PDB entry 8VVG | electron microscopy, 3.30 A resolution | chains B and E of the 5 polymer chains in the assembly

== Chain B ==
Protein: Guanine nucleotide-binding protein G(i) subunit alpha-1
Organism: Homo sapiens
UniProtKB: P63096 (GNAI1_HUMAN); residue numbers follow UniProt; this construct covers 1-354
Amino-acid sequence (354 residues; row label = number of the first residue in the row):
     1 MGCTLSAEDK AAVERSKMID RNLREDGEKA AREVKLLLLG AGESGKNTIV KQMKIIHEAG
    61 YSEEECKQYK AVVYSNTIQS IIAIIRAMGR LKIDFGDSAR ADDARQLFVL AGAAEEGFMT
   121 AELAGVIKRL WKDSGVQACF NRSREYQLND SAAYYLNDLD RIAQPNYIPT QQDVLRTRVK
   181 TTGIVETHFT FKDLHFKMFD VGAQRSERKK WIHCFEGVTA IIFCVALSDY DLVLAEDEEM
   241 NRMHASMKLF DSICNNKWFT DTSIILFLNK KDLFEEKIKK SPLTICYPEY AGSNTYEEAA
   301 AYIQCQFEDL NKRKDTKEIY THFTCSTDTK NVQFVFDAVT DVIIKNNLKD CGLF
Unresolved in the structure: 1-4, 53-179
Sequence notes: engineered mutation Asn47 (Ser in P63096), Ala203 (Gly in P63096), Ala245 (Glu in P63096), Ser326 (Ala in P63096)

== Chain E ==
Protein: scFv16
Organism: Homo sapiens
Notes: antibody fragment or engineered binder
Amino-acid sequence (251 residues; each row starts with the number of its first residue; note: 2 numbers in that range are skipped by the numbering (no residue carries them; nothing is unmodelled there); a row labelled like 121A-121N holds insertion residues (121A, then the next letters in order)):
     1 DVQLVESGGG LVQPGGSRKL SCSASGFAFS SFGMHWVRQA PEKGLEWVAY ISSGSGTIYY
    61 ADTVKGRFTI SRDDPKNTLF LQMTSLRSED TAMYYCVRSI YYYGSSPFDF WGQGTTLTVS
   121 S
121A-121N GGGGSGGGGSGGGG
   124 SDIVMTQATS SVPVTPGESV SISCRSSKSL LHSNGNTYLY WFLQRPGQSP QLLIYRMSNL
   184 ASGVPDRFSG SGSGTAFTLT ISRLEAEDVG VYYCMQHLEY PLTFGAGTKL ELKAAA
Unresolved in the structure: 1, 121A-121N, 236-239
Disulfide bonds: Cys147-Cys217

== Chain B / chain E interface ==
Pairs across the interface (22; chain B residue first):
  Leu5(B) - His155(E)
  Ser6(B) - His155(E)  hydrogen bond
  Ser6(B) - Asn157(E)
  Ser6(B) - Tyr161(E)  hydrogen bond
  Ala7(B) - Tyr223(E)  hydrophobic
  Glu8(B) - Tyr161(E)
  Glu8(B) - Tyr163(E)  hydrogen bond
  Glu8(B) - Arg179(E)  salt bridge
  Glu8(B) - His220(E)
  Asp9(B) - Asn157(E)  hydrogen bond
  Ala11(B) - Tyr101(E)  hydrophobic
  Ala12(B) - Tyr101(E)
  Glu14(B) - Ser52(E)  hydrogen bond
  Glu14(B) - Ser53(E)
  Glu14(B) - Gly56(E)
  Glu14(B) - Thr57(E)  hydrogen bond
  Arg15(B) - Ser31(E)  hydrogen bond
  Arg15(B) - Ile100(E)
  Arg15(B) - Tyr101(E)
  Arg15(B) - Tyr102(E)
  Met18(B) - Ser53(E)  hydrogen bond
  Met18(B) - Gly54(E)
Interface residues without a listed pair, chain E (19 interface residues in all): Tyr50, Pro107, Leu221

== In short ==
10 residues of chain B and 19 residues of chain E are in contact, with 8 hydrogen bonds and 1 salt bridge.
Among the polar pairs are Glu8(B)-Arg179(E), Ser6(B)-His155(E) and Ser6(B)-Tyr161(E).
Chain B is Guanine nucleotide-binding protein G(i) subunit alpha-1 and chain E is scFv16, both from Homo
sapiens; the structure, Kappa opioid receptor in complex with heterotrimerig Gi protein, bound to inverse
agonist GB18, was determined by electron microscopy (same publication as 8VVE, 8VVF and 9D61).
